6C66 - chains J and O of the 15 polymer chains in the assembly; structure by electron microscopy, 3.66 A resolution.

[Chain J]
Molecule: crRNA
From: Thermobifida fusca
Sequence (61 nucleotides; row label = number of the first residue in the row):
     1 AUGGACCGCC AGUGAUAAGU GGAAUGCCAU GUGGGCUGUC GUGAGCCCCA CGCACGUGGG
    61 G
Not modelled in the structure: 41-42

[Chain O]
Protein: CRISPR-associated protein, Cse3 family
From: Thermobifida fusca (strain YX)
UniProt: Q47PJ5 (Q47PJ5_THEFY); residue numbers follow UniProt; this construct covers 1-232
Chain sequence (232 residues; numbered 1 to 232; the number before each row is that of its first residue):
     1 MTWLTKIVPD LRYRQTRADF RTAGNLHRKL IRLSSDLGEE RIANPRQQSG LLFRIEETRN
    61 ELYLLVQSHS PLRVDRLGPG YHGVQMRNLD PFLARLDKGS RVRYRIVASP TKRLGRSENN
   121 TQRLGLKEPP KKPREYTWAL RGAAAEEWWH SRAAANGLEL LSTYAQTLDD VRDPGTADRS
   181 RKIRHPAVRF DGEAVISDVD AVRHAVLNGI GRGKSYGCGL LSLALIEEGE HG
Not modelled in the structure: 1, 128-140, 227-232

[Interface between chain J and chain O]
Residue-residue contacts - 44 pairs, chain J then chain O:
  G43(J) / Leu-124(O)  sugar contact
  G43(J) / Leu-126(O)  base contact
  A44(J) / Arg-116(O)  sugar contact
  A44(J) / Leu-124(O)  base contact
  G45(J) / Ser-109(O)  base contact
  G45(J) / Thr-111(O)  base contact
  G45(J) / Arg-116(O)  hydrogen bond to the sugar
  G45(J) / Gln-122(O)  hydrogen bond to the sugar
  G45(J) / Arg-123(O)  hydrogen bond to the sugar
  G45(J) / Gly-125(O)  base contact
  G45(J) / Arg-184(O)  salt bridge to the phosphate
  G45(J) / Pro-186(O)  base contact
  G45(J) / Arg-212(O)  base contact
  C46(J) / Arg-116(O)  salt bridge to the phosphate
  C46(J) / Ile-183(O)  base contact
  C47(J) / Asn-120(O)  hydrogen bond to the phosphate
  C48(J) / Asn-120(O)  phosphate contact
  A50(J) / Asn-44(O)  hydrogen bond to the base
  C51(J) / Asn-44(O)  sugar contact
  G56(J) / Arg-113(O)  sugar contact
  G56(J) / Leu-114(O)  phosphate contact
  U57(J) / Lys-112(O)  phosphate contact
  U57(J) / Arg-113(O)  hydrogen bond to the phosphate
  U57(J) / Lys-127(O)  salt bridge to the phosphate
  U57(J) / Arg-152(O)  salt bridge to the phosphate
  G58(J) / Asn-44(O)  hydrogen bond to the base
  G58(J) / Pro-45(O)  sugar contact
  G58(J) / Arg-46(O)  phosphate contact
  G58(J) / Arg-152(O)  salt bridge to the phosphate
  G59(J) / Pro-45(O)  sugar contact
  G59(J) / Arg-46(O)  phosphate contact
  G59(J) / Gln-47(O)  phosphate contact
  G59(J) / Gly-211(O)  phosphate contact
  G59(J) / Arg-212(O)  hydrogen bond to the phosphate
  G59(J) / Lys-214(O)  salt bridge to the phosphate
  G60(J) / Gln-47(O)  phosphate contact
  G60(J) / Gly-211(O)  phosphate contact
  G60(J) / Arg-212(O)  phosphate contact
  G60(J) / Gly-213(O)  hydrogen bond to the phosphate
  G60(J) / Lys-214(O)  salt bridge to the phosphate
  G61(J) / Asp-178(O)  sugar contact
  G61(J) / Ser-180(O)  hydrogen bond to the base
  G61(J) / Ser-215(O)  hydrogen bond to the phosphate
  G61(J) / Tyr-216(O)  base contact
Also at the interface, not in a pair above, chain J (16 interface residues in all): U39, C40
Also at the interface, not in a pair above, chain O (39 interface residues in all): His-27, Ala-43, Pro-110, Asn-119, Trp-148, Ala-165, Gln-166, Arg-179, Lys-182, His-185

[Overview]
16 residues of chain J face 39 of chain O across their interface; the contacts include 11 hydrogen bonds and 7
salt bridges. Polar contacts include A50(J)/Asn-44(O), G58(J)/Asn-44(O) and G61(J)/Ser-180(O).
Chain J is crRNA (Thermobifida fusca) and chain O is CRISPR-associated protein, Cse3 family (Thermobifida
fusca (strain YX)); the structure, CRISPR RNA-guided surveillance complex, pre-nicking, was determined by
electron microscopy.
